Entry 8FYH (electron microscopy, 3.40 A resolution); this record covers chains H and G of the 13 polymer chains in the assembly.

[Chain H]
Name: Polycomb protein SUZ12
Organism: Homo sapiens
UniProt: Q15022 (SUZ12_HUMAN); numbering as in UniProt (aligned over 1-739)
Sequence (739 residues; row label = number of the first residue in the row):
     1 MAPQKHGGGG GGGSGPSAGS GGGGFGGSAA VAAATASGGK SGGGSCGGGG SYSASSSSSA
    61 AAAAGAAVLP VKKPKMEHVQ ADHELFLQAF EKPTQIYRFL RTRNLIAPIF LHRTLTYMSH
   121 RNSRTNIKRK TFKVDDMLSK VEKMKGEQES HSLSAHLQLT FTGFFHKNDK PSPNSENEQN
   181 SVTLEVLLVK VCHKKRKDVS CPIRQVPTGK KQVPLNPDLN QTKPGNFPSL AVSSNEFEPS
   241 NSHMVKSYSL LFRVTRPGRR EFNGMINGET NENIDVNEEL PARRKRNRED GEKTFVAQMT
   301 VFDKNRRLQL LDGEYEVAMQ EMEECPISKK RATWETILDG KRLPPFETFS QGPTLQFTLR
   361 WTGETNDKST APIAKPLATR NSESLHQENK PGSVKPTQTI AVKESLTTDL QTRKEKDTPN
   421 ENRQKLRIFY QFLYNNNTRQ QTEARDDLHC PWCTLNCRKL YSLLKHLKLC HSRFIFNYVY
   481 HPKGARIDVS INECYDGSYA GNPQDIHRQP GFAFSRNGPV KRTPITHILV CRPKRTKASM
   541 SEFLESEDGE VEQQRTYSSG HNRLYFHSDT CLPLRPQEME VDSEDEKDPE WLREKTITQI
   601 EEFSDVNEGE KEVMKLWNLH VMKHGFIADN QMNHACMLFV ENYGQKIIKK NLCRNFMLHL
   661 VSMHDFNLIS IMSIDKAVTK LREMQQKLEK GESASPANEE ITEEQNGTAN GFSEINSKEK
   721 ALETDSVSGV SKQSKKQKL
Unresolved in the structure: 1-79, 153-155, 161, 167-181, 208-209, 218-230, 239-242, 255-294, 323-348, 363-424, 545-555, 690-739

[Chain G]
Name: Histone-lysine N-methyltransferase EZH2
Organism: Homo sapiens
Notes: EC 2.1.1.356
UniProt: Q15910 (EZH2_HUMAN), isoform Q15910-2; residues 1-751 here = UniProt positions 1-751
Sequence (751 residues; numbered 1 to 751; the number before each row is that of its first residue):
     1 MGQTGKKSEK GPVCWRKRVK SEYMRLRQLK RFRRADEVKS MFSSNRQKIL ERTEILNQEW
    61 KQRRIQPVHI LTSVSSLRGT RECSVTSDLD FPTQVIPLKT LNAVASVPIM YSWSPLQQNF
   121 MVEDETVLHN IPYMGDEVLD QDGTFIEELI KNYDGKVHGD RECGFINDEI FVELVNALGQ
   181 YNDDDDDDDG DDPEEREEKQ KDLEDHRDDK ESRPPRKFPS DKIFEAISSM FPDKGTAEEL
   241 KEKYKELTEQ QLPGALPPEC TPNIDGPNAK SVQREQSLHS FHTLFCRRCF KYDCFLHRKC
   301 NYSFHATPNT YKRKNTETAL DNKPCGPQCY QHLEGAKEFA AALTAERIKT PPKRPGGRRR
   361 GRLPNNSSRP STPTINVLES KDTDSDREAG TETGGENNDK EEEEKKDETS SSSEANSRCQ
   421 TPIKMKPNIE PPENVEWSGA EASMFRVLIG TYYDNFCAIA RLIGTKTCRQ VYEFRVKESS
   481 IIAPAPAEDV DTPPRKKKRK HRLWAAHCRK IQLKKDGSSN HVYNYQPCDH PRQPCDSSCP
   541 CVIAQNFCEK FCQCSSECQN RFPGCRCKAQ CNTKQCPCYL AVRECDPDLC LTCGAADHWD
   601 SKNVSCKNCS IQRGSKKHLL LAPSDVAGWG IFIKDPVQKN EFISEYCGEI ISQDEADRRG
   661 KVYDKYMCSF LFNLNNDFVV DATRKGNKIR FANHSVNPNC YAKVMMVNGD HRIGIFAKRA
   721 IQTGEELFFD YRYSQADALK YVGIEREMEI P
Unresolved in the structure: 1-21, 125-164, 180-220, 232-237, 251-256, 349-425, 483-519, 743-751
Swiss-Prot annotation at these positions:
  - region: Lys39 to Val68 (Interaction with EED)
  - modified residue (Phosphoserine): Ser21, Ser76
  - glycosylation: Ser75 (O-linked (GlcNAc) serine)
  - cross-link: Lys634 (Glycyl lysine isopeptide (Lys-Gly) (interchain with G-Cter in SUMO2))
  - natural variant: Pro132 (P132S: In WVS), Tyr133 (Y133C: In WVS), Met134 (M134T: In WVS), Tyr153 (deletion: In WVS), Lys156 (K156E: In WVS), Asp185 (D185H: Decreased histone methyltransferase activity), His279 (H279R: In WVS), Cys571 (C571W: Found in a patient with myelodysplastic syndrome and myelodysplastic-myeloproliferative neoplasms), Lys740 (E740K: In WVS; uncertain significance; this construct carries the variant)
  - mutagenesis: Ser21 (S21A: Enhances methyltransferase activity towards 'Lys-27' of histone H3 and abrogates phosphorylation by PKB/AKT1 ...), Ser75 (S75A: Reduced protein stability)
Cystine bridges: Cys325-Cys457
Bound ions: Zn2+ site 1: Cys286, Cys289, Cys294, His297; Zn2+ site 2: Cys528, His530, Cys535, Cys539; Zn2+ site 3: Cys528, Cys541, Cys548, Cys552; Zn2+ site 4: Cys535, Cys548, Cys554, Cys558; Zn2+ site 5: Cys565, Cys567, Cys571, Cys576; Zn2+ site 6: Cys565, Cys578, Cys585, Cys590; Zn2+ site 7: Cys571, Cys585, Cys593, Cys606
From the paper describing this entry:
  - mutagenesis - R566A/K568A/Q575A: unchanged binding to G4 RNA
  - mutagenesis - R566Y/K568Y/Q575Y: increased binding to G4 RNAs
  - mutagenesis - R566Y/K568Y/Q575Y: unchanged binding to dsDNA

[Chain H / chain G interface]
Contacting residue pairs (102; chain H residue first):
  Ile506(H) - Ala105(G)
  His507(H) - Ala105(G)
  Pro510(H) - Asn102(G)
  Gly560(H) - Thr723(G)
  His561(H) - Leu620(G)
  His561(H) - Lys634(G)  hydrogen bond (side chain-backbone)
  His561(H) - Thr723(G)
  His561(H) - Gly724(G)
  Arg563(H) - Ala622(G)
  Arg563(H) - Pro623(G)  hydrogen bond (side chain-backbone)
  Arg563(H) - Asp625(G)  salt bridge
  Arg563(H) - Phe632(G)
  Leu564(H) - Ala622(G)
  Tyr565(H) - Leu620(G)  hydrophobic
  Tyr565(H) - Leu621(G)
  Tyr565(H) - Ala622(G)  hydrophobic
  Tyr565(H) - Phe632(G)  hydrophobic
  Tyr565(H) - Gly724(G)
  Phe566(H) - Leu621(G)  hydrogen bond (backbone-backbone)
  Phe566(H) - Pro623(G)
  Phe566(H) - Trp629(G)  hydrophobic
  Ser568(H) - Trp113(G)
  Ser568(H) - Leu621(G)
  Ser568(H) - Lys688(G)
  Cys571(H) - Met110(G)  hydrophobic
  Cys571(H) - Trp629(G)  hydrophobic
  Leu574(H) - Leu620(G)  hydrophobic
  Met579(H) - His618(G)
  Met579(H) - Leu620(G)  hydrophobic
  Met579(H) - Lys634(G)
  Glu580(H) - Lys634(G)
  Ser583(H) - His618(G)
  Glu584(H) - Lys688(G)  salt bridge
  Asp585(H) - Gln117(G)  hydrogen bond
  Asp585(H) - Lys616(G)  hydrogen bond (backbone-side chain)
  Asp585(H) - Lys688(G)
  Glu586(H) - Gln117(G)
  Lys587(H) - Gln117(G)
  Lys587(H) - Gln118(G)
  Pro589(H) - Pro115(G)
  Trp591(H) - Ser114(G)
  Trp591(H) - Pro115(G)  hydrogen bond (side chain-backbone)
  Trp591(H) - Leu116(G)  hydrophobic
  Trp591(H) - Phe120(G)  hydrophobic
  Trp591(H) - Lys685(G)
  Lys595(H) - Phe120(G)
  Thr596(H) - Phe295(G)
  Gln599(H) - Asp293(G)  hydrogen bond
  Ile600(H) - Tyr292(G)
  Phe603(H) - Asp293(G)
  Ser604(H) - Pro258(G)
  Asp605(H) - Pro258(G)
  Asp605(H) - Glu259(G)
  Val606(H) - Pro257(G)
  Asn607(H) - Pro257(G)
  Asn607(H) - Thr261(G)
  Asn607(H) - Asn263(G)
  Gly609(H) - Asn263(G)
  Glu610(H) - Ser280(G)  hydrogen bond
  Glu610(H) - Phe281(G)
  Val613(H) - Phe281(G)  hydrophobic
  Met614(H) - Leu284(G)
  Met614(H) - Tyr292(G)  hydrophobic
  Trp617(H) - Phe290(G)  hydrogen bond (side chain-backbone)
  Trp617(H) - Tyr292(G)
  Asn618(H) - Lys291(G)
  Asn618(H) - Tyr292(G)  hydrogen bond (side chain-backbone)
  Val621(H) - Phe290(G)
  Met622(H) - Phe295(G)  hydrophobic
  Ile627(H) - Phe290(G)
  Ile627(H) - Asn708(G)  hydrogen bond (backbone-side chain)
  Ala628(H) - Phe290(G)
  Ala628(H) - Pro587(G)  hydrophobic
  Asp629(H) - Phe290(G)
  Asp629(H) - Lys550(G)  salt bridge
  Lys650(H) - Asp265(G)  salt bridge
  Asn651(H) - Asp265(G)
  Leu652(H) - Asp265(G)
  Arg654(H) - Ile264(G)
  Asn655(H) - Asp265(G)  hydrogen bond
  Asn655(H) - Phe281(G)
  Met657(H) - Met444(G)  hydrophobic
  Leu658(H) - Ser277(G)
  Leu658(H) - Leu278(G)  hydrophobic
  His659(H) - Phe281(G)
  His659(H) - Tyr292(G)
  Val661(H) - Arg274(G)
  Val661(H) - Leu278(G)  hydrophobic
  Ser662(H) - Leu278(G)
  Ser662(H) - Phe281(G)
  Ser662(H) - His282(G)  hydrogen bond
  Asp665(H) - Asn309(G)
  Asp665(H) - Lys312(G)
  Phe666(H) - His282(G)
  Phe666(H) - Phe285(G)  hydrophobic
  Phe666(H) - Asn309(G)
  Asn667(H) - Lys312(G)
  Ile671(H) - Tyr452(G)  hydrogen bond (backbone-side chain)
  Ile674(H) - Tyr452(G)
  Asp675(H) - Tyr452(G)  hydrogen bond
  Thr679(H) - Arg461(G)
  Arg682(H) - Leu462(G)  hydrogen bond (side chain-backbone)
Interface residues without a listed pair, chain H (67 interface residues in all): His567, Val581, Asp582, Leu592, Glu608, Phe626, Asn630, Met663
Interface residues without a listed pair, chain G (66 interface residues in all): Ser106, Val107, Pro262, Arg287, Cys289, Arg313, Val447, Leu448, Thr451, Ala458, Ala596, Ile633, Asn687

[Summary]
67 residues of chain H face 66 of chain G across their interface, with 16 hydrogen bonds and 4 salt bridges.
Among the polar pairs are Arg563(H)-Asp625(G), Glu584(H)-Lys688(G) and Asp629(H)-Lys550(G). From the paper:
R566Y/K568Y/Q575Y of chain G increase binding to G4 RNAs; R566A/K568A/Q575A of chain G leave binding to G4 RNA
unchanged.
Here chain H is Polycomb protein SUZ12 and chain G is Histone-lysine N-methyltransferase EZH2, both from Homo
sapiens. Entry 8FYH (G4 RNA-mediated PRC2 dimer) was determined by electron microscopy.
